Entry 1G6R (X-ray diffraction, 2.80 A resolution); this record covers chains A and H of the 5 polymer chains in the assembly.

Chain A:
Protein: Alpha T cell receptor
From: Mus musculus
Notes: fragment: extracellular domain
UniProtKB: P01738 (TVA1_MOUSE); aligned to UniProt positions 21-222 over residues 1-213 (the alignment contains insertions or deletions, so no single offset holds)
Amino-acid sequence (202 residues; numbered 1 to 213; 11 numbers in that range are skipped by the numbering (no residue carries them; nothing is unmodelled there); the number before each row is that of its first residue):
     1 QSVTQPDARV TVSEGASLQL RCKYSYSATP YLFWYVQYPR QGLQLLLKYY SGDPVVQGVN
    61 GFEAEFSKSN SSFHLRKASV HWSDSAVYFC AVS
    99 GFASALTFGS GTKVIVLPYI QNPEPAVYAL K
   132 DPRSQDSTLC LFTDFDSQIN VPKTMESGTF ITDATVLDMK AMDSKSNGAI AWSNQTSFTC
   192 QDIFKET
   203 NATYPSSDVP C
Disulfide bonds: C22-C90
Differences from the reference sequence: conflict A127 (Gln142 in P01738), A165 (Lys178 in P01738)
Curated features (UniProtKB/Swiss-Prot):
  - region: F100 to L115 (J segment)
  - glycosylation: N70 (N-linked (GlcNAc...) asparagine)
Reported in the primary citation:
  - conformationally variable residues (side-chain flip): Y31

Chain H:
Protein: Major histocompatibility complex class I molecule
From: Mus musculus
Notes: fragment: extracellular domain
UniProtKB: P01901 (HA1B_MOUSE); residues 1-274 here correspond to UniProt positions 22-295 (UniProt number = residue number + 21)
Amino-acid sequence (274 residues; row label = number of the first residue in the row):
     1 GPHSLRYFVT AVSRPGLGEP RYMEVGYVDD TEFVRFDSDA ENPRYEPRAR WMEQEGPEYW
    61 ERETQKAKGN EQSFRVDLRT LLGYYNQSKG GSHTIQVISG CEVGSDGRLL RGYQQYAYDG
   121 CDYIALNEDL KTWTAADMAA LITKHKWEQA GEAERLRAYL EGTCVEWLRR YLKNGNATLL
   181 RTDSPKAHVT HHSRPEDKVT LRCWALGFYP ADITLTWQLN GEELIQDMEL VETRPAGDGT
   241 FQKWASVVVP LGKEQYYTCH VYHQGLPEPL TLRW
Disulfide bonds: C101-C164, C203-C259
Curated features (UniProtKB/Swiss-Prot):
  - glycosylation (N-linked (GlcNAc...) asparagine): N86, N176

Interface between chain A and chain H:
Residue-residue contacts - 7 pairs, chain A then chain H:
  Y26(A) with R62(H)
  S27(A) with E58(H); R62(H), hydrogen bond (backbone-side chain)
  A28(A) with R62(H)
  Y31(A) with R155(H), hydrogen bond
  F100(A) with Q65(H); K66(H)
Also at the interface, not in a pair above, chain A (8 interface residues in all): T29, Y50, S51
Also at the interface, not in a pair above, chain H (9 interface residues in all): A158, G162, T163, E166

Overview:
Chain A and chain H form an interface of 8 and 9 residues respectively; the contacts include 2 hydrogen bonds.
Among the polar pairs are S27(A)-R62(H) and Y31(A)-R155(H). From the paper: conformational variability at
Y31(A).
Chain A is Alpha T cell receptor and chain H is Major histocompatibility complex class I molecule, both from
Mus musculus; the structure, A functional hot spot for antigen recognition in a superagonist TCR/MHC complex,
was determined by X-ray diffraction.
